Entry 6JBQ (electron microscopy, 4.02 A resolution (low resolution: residue-level contacts below are approximate; hydrogen-bond / salt-bridge calls are withheld)); this record covers chains C and H of the 9 polymer chains in the assembly.

[Chain C]
Name: DNA-directed RNA polymerase subunit beta
From: Escherichia coli (strain K12)
Notes: EC 2.7.7.6
Reference sequence: P0A8V2 (RPOB_ECOLI); residues 1-1342 here = UniProt positions 1-1342
Amino-acid sequence (1342 residues; each row starts with the number of its first residue):
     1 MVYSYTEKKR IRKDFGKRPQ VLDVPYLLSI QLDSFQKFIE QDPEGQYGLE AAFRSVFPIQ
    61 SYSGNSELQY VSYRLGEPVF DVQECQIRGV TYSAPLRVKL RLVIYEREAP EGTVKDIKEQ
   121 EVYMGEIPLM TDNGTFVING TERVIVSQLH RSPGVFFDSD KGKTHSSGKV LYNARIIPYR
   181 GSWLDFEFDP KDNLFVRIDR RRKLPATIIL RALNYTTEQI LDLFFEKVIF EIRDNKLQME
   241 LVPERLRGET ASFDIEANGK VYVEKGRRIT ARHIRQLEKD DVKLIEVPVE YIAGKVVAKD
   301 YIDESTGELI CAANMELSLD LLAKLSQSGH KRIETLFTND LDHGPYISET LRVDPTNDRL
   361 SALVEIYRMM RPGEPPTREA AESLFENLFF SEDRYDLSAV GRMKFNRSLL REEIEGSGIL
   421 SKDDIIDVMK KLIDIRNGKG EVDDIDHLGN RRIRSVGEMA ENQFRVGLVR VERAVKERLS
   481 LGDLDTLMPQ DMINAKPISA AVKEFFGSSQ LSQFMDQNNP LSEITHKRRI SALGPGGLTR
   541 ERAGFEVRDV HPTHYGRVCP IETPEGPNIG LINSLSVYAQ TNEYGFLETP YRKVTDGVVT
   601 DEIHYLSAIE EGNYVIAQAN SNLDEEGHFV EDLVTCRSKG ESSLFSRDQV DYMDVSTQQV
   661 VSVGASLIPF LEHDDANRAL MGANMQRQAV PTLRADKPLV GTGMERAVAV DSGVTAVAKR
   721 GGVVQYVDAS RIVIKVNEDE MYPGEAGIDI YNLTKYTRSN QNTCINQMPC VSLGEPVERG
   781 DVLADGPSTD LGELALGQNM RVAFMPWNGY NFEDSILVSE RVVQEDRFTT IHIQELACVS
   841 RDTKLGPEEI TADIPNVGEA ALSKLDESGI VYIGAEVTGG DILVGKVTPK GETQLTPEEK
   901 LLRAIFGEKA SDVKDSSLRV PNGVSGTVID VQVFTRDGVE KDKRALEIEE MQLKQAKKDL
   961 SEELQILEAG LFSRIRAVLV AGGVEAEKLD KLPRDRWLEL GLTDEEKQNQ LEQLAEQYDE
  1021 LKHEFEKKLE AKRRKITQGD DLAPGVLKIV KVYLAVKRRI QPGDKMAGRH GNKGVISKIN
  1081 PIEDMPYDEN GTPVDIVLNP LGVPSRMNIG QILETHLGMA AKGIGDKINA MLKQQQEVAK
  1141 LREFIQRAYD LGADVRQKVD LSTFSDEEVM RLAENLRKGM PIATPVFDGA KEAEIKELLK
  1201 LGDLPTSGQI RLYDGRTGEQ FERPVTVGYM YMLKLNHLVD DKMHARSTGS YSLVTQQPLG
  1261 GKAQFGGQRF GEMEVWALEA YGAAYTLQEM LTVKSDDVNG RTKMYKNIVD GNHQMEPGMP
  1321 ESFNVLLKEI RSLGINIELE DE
Disordered / not traced: 1, 981-1008, 1342
Curated features (UniProtKB/Swiss-Prot):
  - modified residue (N6-acetyllysine): Lys1022, Lys1200

[Chain H]
Molecule: 48-nt DNA strand
Sequence (48 nucleotides; each row starts with the number of its first residue):
     1 CGGAACTTTT AGTGCTAATT ATTGTCAAAA CCATTGTCAC GGATGCAG

[How chain C and chain H interact]
Pairs across the interface (21; chain C residue first):
  Tyr62(C) with DA30(H)
  Arg151(C) with DG36(H)
  Arg175(C) with DT35(H); DG36(H)
  Trp183(C) with DT35(H)
  Asp199(C) with DT34(H); DT35(H)
  Arg200(C) with DT35(H); DG36(H)
  Arg371(C) with DC31(H)
  Glu374(C) with DC31(H)
  Arg394(C) with DC31(H)
  Ile445(C) with DG36(H)
  Arg451(C) with DG36(H)
  Arg473(C) with DC31(H)
  Ser480(C) with DA27(H)
  Leu538(C) with DG36(H)
  Arg542(C) with DT37(H)
  Val547(C) with DG36(H)
  Glu908(C) with DA11(H)
  Lys909(C) with DT10(H)
Other interface residues (no listed pair), chain C (24 interface residues in all): Leu149, His150, Arg201, Leu481, Gly537, Ala910
Other interface residues (no listed pair), chain H (11 interface residues in all): DA28, DC32

[Summary]
24 residues of chain C face 11 of chain H across their interface.
Chain C is DNA-directed RNA polymerase subunit beta (Escherichia coli (strain K12)) and chain H is a 48-nt DNA
strand; the structure, CryoEM structure of Escherichia coli sigmaE transcription initiation complex containing
5nt of RNA, was determined by electron microscopy.
